2OST - chains A and B of the 6 polymer chains in the assembly; structure by X-ray diffraction, 3.10 A resolution.

# Chain A (and B)
Protein: Putative endonuclease
Source organism: Synechocystis sp
Notes: chain B of this document is another copy of the same molecule, construct and numbering; everything in this record applies to it too
Reference sequence: Q57253 (Q57253_SYNY3); residue numbers follow UniProt; this construct covers 2-150
Sequence (151 residues; row label = number of the first residue in the row; numbering starts at 0):
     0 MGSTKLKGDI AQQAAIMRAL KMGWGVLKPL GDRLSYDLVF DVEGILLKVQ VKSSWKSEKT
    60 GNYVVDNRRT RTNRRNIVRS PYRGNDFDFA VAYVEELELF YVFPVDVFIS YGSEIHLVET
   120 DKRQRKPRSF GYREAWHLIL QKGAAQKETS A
Disordered / not traced: 148-150 (chain B: 0, 149-150)
Construct notes: initiating methionine (0); cloning artifact (1); engineered mutation Gln11 (Glu in Q57253), Met16 (Leu in Q57253), Met21 (Leu in Q57253), Lys55 (Phe in Q57253)
Ion coordination: Ca2+: Asp36, Gln49, Val50 (shared with 1 residue of chain Y)

# How chain A and chain B interact
Contacting residue pairs - 21 pairs, chain A then chain B:
  Lys4(A) with Asp31(B), hydrogen bond (side chain-backbone)
  Leu5(A) with Arg32(B)
  Asp8(A) with Leu29(B); Gly30(B); Arg32(B), salt bridge
  Lys27(A) with Leu29(B)
  Asp31(A) with Lys4(B), hydrogen bond (backbone-side chain)
  Arg32(A) with Leu5(B); Asp8(B), salt bridge
  Asn72(A) with Thr69(B); Arg70(B); Thr71(B); Asn72(B)
  Arg73(A) with Thr71(B), hydrogen bond (backbone-backbone)
  Arg74(A) with Thr71(B), hydrogen bond (backbone-backbone); Asn72(B); Arg73(B); Arg74(B), hydrogen bond (side chain-backbone); Asn75(B); Ile76(B)
  Ile76(A) with Arg73(B)
Also at the interface, not in a pair above, chain A (14 interface residues in all): Gln11, Gln12, Leu29, Gly30
Also at the interface, not in a pair above, chain B (16 interface residues in all): Lys27

# Overview
The interface between chain A and chain B involves 14 residues on one side and 16 on the other; the contacts
include 5 hydrogen bonds and 2 salt bridges. Polar contacts include Asp8(A)-Arg32(B), Lys4(A)-Asp31(B) and
Arg74(A)-Arg74(B). Asp36(A), Gln49(A) and Val50(A) form the Ca2+ site.
Chain A and chain B are both Putative endonuclease (Synechocystis sp); the structure, The structure of a
bacterial homing endonuclease : I-Ssp6803I, was determined by X-ray diffraction.
